PDB entry 7KRO | electron microscopy, 3.60 A resolution | chains E and F of the 8 polymer chains in the assembly

# Chain E (and F)
Protein: Helicase
Organism: Severe acute respiratory syndrome coronavirus 2
Notes: EC 3.6.4.12, 3.6.4.13; chain F of this document is another copy of the same molecule, construct and numbering; everything in this record applies to it too
UniProt: P0DTD1 (R1AB_SARS2); residues 1-601 here correspond to UniProt positions 5325-5925 (UniProt number = residue number + 5324)
Sequence (605 residues; numbered -3 to 601; the number before each row is that of its first residue; numbers below 1 keep their minus sign (Gly-3 is residue -3)):
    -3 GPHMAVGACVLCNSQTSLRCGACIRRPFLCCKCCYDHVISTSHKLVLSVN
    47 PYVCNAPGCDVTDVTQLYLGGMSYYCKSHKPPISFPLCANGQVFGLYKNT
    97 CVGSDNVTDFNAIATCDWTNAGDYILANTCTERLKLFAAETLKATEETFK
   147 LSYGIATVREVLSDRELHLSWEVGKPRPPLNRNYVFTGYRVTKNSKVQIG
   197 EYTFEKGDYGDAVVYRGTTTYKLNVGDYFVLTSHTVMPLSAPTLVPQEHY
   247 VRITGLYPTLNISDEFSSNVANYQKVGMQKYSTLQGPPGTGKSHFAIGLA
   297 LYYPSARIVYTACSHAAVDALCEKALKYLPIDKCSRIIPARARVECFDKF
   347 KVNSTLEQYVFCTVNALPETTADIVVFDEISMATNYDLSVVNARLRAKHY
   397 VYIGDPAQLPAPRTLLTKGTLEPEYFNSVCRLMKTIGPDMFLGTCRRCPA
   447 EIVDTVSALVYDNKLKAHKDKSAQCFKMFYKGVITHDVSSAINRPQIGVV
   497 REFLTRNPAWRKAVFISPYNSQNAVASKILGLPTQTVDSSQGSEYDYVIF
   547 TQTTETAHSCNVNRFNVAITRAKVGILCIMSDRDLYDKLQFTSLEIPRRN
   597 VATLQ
Disordered / not traced: -3 to 0, 591-601
Construct notes: expression tag (-3 to 0)
UniProt features mapped onto this chain:
  - binding site (Zn(2+)): Cys5, Cys8, Cys16, Cys19, Cys26, Cys29, His33, His39, Cys50, Cys55, Cys72, His75
  - binding site (a ribonucleoside 5'-triphosphate): Gly282 to Ser289
  - site: Gln601 (Cleavage)
Ion coordination: Zn2+ site 1: Cys5, Cys8, Cys26, Cys29; Zn2+ site 2: Cys16, Cys19, His33, His39; Zn2+ site 3: Cys50, Cys55, Cys72, His75; Mg2+: Ser289 (together with ADP)
Ligand contacts:
  - chapso (1N7): Val45, Asn46, Leu65, Gly67, Met68, Tyr70, Phe81, Phe90, Leu92, Lys94
  - ADP: Glu261, Pro283, Pro284, Gly285, Thr286, Gly287, Lys288, Ser289, His290, Lys320, Asp374, Glu375, Arg442, Arg443, Gly538, Glu540, Arg567
  - aluminium fluoride (AF3): Pro284, Gly285, Lys288, Ser289, Glu375, Gln404, Arg443, Gln537, Gly538, Arg567

# How chain E and chain F interact
Contacting residue pairs (12):
  Asp160(E) with Val247(F)
  Tyr211(E) with Val247(F)
  Thr216(E) with Tyr246(F); Val247(F), hydrogen bond (backbone-backbone); Arg248(F); Thr250(F)
  Tyr217(E) with Glu244(F), hydrogen bond; His245(F); Val247(F)
  Lys218(E) with His245(F), hydrogen bond (backbone-backbone); Tyr246(F); Val247(F)
Also at the interface, not in a pair above, chain E (6 interface residues in all): Arg186

# In short
The chain E/chain F interface involves 6 residues from each chain, with 3 hydrogen bonds. Among the polar
pairs are Tyr217(E)-Glu244(F), Thr216(E)-Val247(F) and Lys218(E)-His245(F). Bound to chain E: ADP, aluminium
fluoride and chapso.
Chain E and chain F are both Helicase (Severe acute respiratory syndrome coronavirus 2); the structure,
Structure of SARS-CoV-2 backtracked complex complex bound to nsp13 helicase - nsp13(2)-BTC, was determined by
electron microscopy (same publication as 7KRN and 7KRP).
